PDB entry 9K3Q | electron microscopy, 3.02 A resolution | chains 2 and 5 of the 35 polymer chains in the assembly

== Chain 2 ==
Molecule: Light-harvesting protein B-870 alpha chain
From: Rhodospirillum rubrum
UniProtKB: P02947 (LHA_RHORU); numbering as in UniProt (aligned over 2-46)
Amino-acid sequence (45 residues; each row starts with the number of its first residue):
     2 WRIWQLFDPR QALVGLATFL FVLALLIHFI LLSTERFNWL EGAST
Ligand contacts:
  - Trans-Geranyl BACTERIOCHLOROPHYLL A (07D), molecule 1: I4, F8, A13, L17, I28
  - Trans-Geranyl BACTERIOCHLOROPHYLL A (07D), molecule 2: L14, A18, L21, F22, A25, H29, L32, W40
  - Trans-Geranyl BACTERIOCHLOROPHYLL A (07D), molecule 3: L21, L24, A25, I28, H29, L32, F38
  - spirilloxanthin (CRT), molecule 1: R3, I4, L7
  - spirilloxanthin (CRT), molecule 2: L14, L17, F20, L21, L24, L27, I28, I31
  - spirilloxanthin (CRT), molecule 3: F22, A25, L26, H29, F30, L33, W40
UniProt features mapped onto this chain:
  - binding site (a bacteriochlorophyll): H29

== Chain 5 ==
Molecule: Light-harvesting protein B-870 beta chain
From: Rhodospirillum rubrum
UniProtKB: P0C190 (LHB_RHORU); residues 12-55 here correspond to UniProt positions 10-53 (UniProt number = residue number - 2)
Amino-acid sequence (44 residues; numbered 12 to 55; the number before each row is that of its first residue):
    12 ITEGEAKEFH KIFTSSILVF FGVAAFAHLL VWIWRPWVPG PNGY
Ligand contacts:
  - Trans-Geranyl BACTERIOCHLOROPHYLL A (07D), molecule 1: F31, V34, A35, A38, H39, V42, W45
  - Trans-Geranyl BACTERIOCHLOROPHYLL A (07D), molecule 2: F31, F32, A35, H39, V42, W48, V49
  - Trans-Geranyl BACTERIOCHLOROPHYLL A (07D), molecule 3: V34, A38, L41, V42, W45
  - spirilloxanthin (CRT): I12, E16, E19, F20, I23, F24, S27, I28, F31, F32
UniProt features mapped onto this chain:
  - binding site (a bacteriochlorophyll): H21, H39

== Chain 2 / chain 5 interface ==
Pairs across the interface (12; chain 2 residue first):
  W40(2) - W48(5)
  W40(2) - P50(5)
  W40(2) - Y55(5)  hydrogen bond (backbone-side chain)
  L41(2) - Y55(5)  hydrogen bond (backbone-side chain)
  E42(2) - Y55(5)
  G43(2) - P50(5)
  G43(2) - G54(5)
  G43(2) - Y55(5)
  S45(2) - P52(5)
  S45(2) - N53(5)
  S45(2) - G54(5)
  T46(2) - P52(5)  hydrogen bond (backbone-backbone)
Also at the interface, not in a pair above, chain 2 (7 interface residues in all): A44

== Summary ==
7 residues of chain 2 face 6 of chain 5 across their interface, with 3 hydrogen bonds. Among the polar pairs
are W40(2)-Y55(5), L41(2)-Y55(5) and T46(2)-P52(5). One spirilloxanthin molecule is bound between chain 2 and
chain 5.
Chain 2 is Light-harvesting protein B-870 alpha chain and chain 5 is Light-harvesting protein B-870 beta
chain, both from Rhodospirillum rubrum; the structure, Cryo-EM structure of the Rhodospirillum rubrum RC-LH1
complex, was determined by electron microscopy.
